Entry 7FJR (X-ray diffraction, 2.60 A resolution); this record covers chain A.

[Chain A]
Molecule: Outer surface protein A
Source organism: Borreliella burgdorferi
Reference sequence: P0CL66 (OSPA_BORBU); aligned to UniProt positions 27-267 over residues 27-267 (the alignment contains insertions or deletions, so no single offset holds)
Sequence (245 residues; numbered 23 to 267; the number before each row is that of its first residue):
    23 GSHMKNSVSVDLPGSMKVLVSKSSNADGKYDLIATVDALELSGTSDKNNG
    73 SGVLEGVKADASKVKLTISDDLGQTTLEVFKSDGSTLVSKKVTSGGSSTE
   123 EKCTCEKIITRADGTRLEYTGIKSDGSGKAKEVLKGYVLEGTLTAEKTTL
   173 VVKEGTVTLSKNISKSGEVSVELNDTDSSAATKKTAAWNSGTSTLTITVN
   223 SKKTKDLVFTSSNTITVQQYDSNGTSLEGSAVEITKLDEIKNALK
Disordered / not traced: 23-27
Disulfides: Cys-125/Cys-127
Differences from the reference sequence: expression tag (23-26); engineered mutation Ser-37 (Glu in P0CL66), Ser-45 (Glu in P0CL66), Ser-46 (Lys in P0CL66), Ala-48 (Lys in P0CL66), Ala-60 (Lys in P0CL66), Ser-64 (Lys in P0CL66), Ala-83 (Lys in P0CL66), Ser-104 (Glu in P0CL66), Ser-107 (Lys in P0CL66), Ser-233 (Lys239 in P0CL66), Ser-234 (Glu240 in P0CL66), Ser-248 (Lys254 in P0CL66); insertion (117-118, 125-127)

[In short]
Chain A is Outer surface protein A (Borreliella burgdorferi); the structure, Structure of a mutant of OspA,
was determined by X-ray diffraction together with 7FDD, 6LJY, 6KWJ, 6KWU and 6KWV from the same study.
